7UNG - chains B3 and B4 of the 435 polymer chains in the assembly; structure by electron microscopy, 3.60 A resolution.

[Chain B3 (and B4)]
Protein: Tektin-2
From: Homo sapiens
Notes: chain B4 of this document is another copy of the same molecule, construct and numbering; everything in this record applies to it too
UniProt: Q9UIF3 (TEKT2_HUMAN); numbering as in UniProt (aligned over 1-430)
Sequence (430 residues; each row starts with the number of its first residue):
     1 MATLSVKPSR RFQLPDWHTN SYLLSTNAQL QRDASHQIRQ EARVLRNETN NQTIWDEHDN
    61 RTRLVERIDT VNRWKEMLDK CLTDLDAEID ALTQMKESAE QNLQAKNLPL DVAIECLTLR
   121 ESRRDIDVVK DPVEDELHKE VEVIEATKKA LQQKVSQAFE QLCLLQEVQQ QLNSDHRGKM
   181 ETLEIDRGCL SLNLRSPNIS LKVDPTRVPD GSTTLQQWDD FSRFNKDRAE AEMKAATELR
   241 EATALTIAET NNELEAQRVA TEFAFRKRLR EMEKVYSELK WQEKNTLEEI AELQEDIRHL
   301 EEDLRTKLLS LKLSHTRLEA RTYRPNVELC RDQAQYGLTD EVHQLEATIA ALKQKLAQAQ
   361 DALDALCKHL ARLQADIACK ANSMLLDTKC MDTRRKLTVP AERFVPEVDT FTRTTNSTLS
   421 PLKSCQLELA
Unresolved in the structure: 1-44, 399-430 (chain B4: 1-301, 353-430)

[How chain B3 and chain B4 interact]
Contacting residue pairs (63):
  Leu45(B3) - Leu352(B4)  hydrophobic
  Arg46(B3) - Asp303(B4)  salt bridge
  Thr49(B3) - Lys307(B4)  hydrogen bond (backbone-side chain)
  Thr49(B3) - Thr348(B4)
  Asn50(B3) - Asp303(B4)
  Asn50(B3) - Lys307(B4)  hydrogen bond
  Gln52(B3) - Gln344(B4)
  Thr53(B3) - Lys307(B4)  hydrogen bond
  Thr53(B3) - Ser310(B4)
  Asp56(B3) - Glu341(B4)
  Asp56(B3) - Gln344(B4)
  Glu57(B3) - Glu341(B4)
  Asn60(B3) - Gly337(B4)
  Asn60(B3) - Leu338(B4)
  Asn60(B3) - Glu341(B4)  hydrogen bond
  Arg63(B3) - Ala334(B4)
  Leu64(B3) - Arg321(B4)
  Arg67(B3) - Cys330(B4)  hydrogen bond
  Arg67(B3) - Asp332(B4)  salt bridge
  Lys179(B3) - Glu328(B4)  salt bridge
  Glu181(B3) - Pro325(B4)
  Thr182(B3) - Glu328(B4)
  Ile185(B3) - Ala320(B4)
  Ile185(B3) - Tyr323(B4)
  Cys189(B3) - Arg317(B4)
  Cys189(B3) - Ala320(B4)  hydrophobic
  Cys189(B3) - Arg321(B4)
  Leu192(B3) - Thr316(B4)
  Leu192(B3) - Arg317(B4)  hydrogen bond (backbone-side chain)
  Asn193(B3) - Leu313(B4)
  Leu194(B3) - Leu313(B4)  hydrophobic
  Arg195(B3) - Leu309(B4)
  Asn198(B3) - Thr316(B4)
  Ile199(B3) - Leu309(B4)
  Ile199(B3) - Lys312(B4)
  Ile199(B3) - Leu313(B4)
  Ile199(B3) - Thr316(B4)
  Ser200(B3) - Lys312(B4)
  Ser200(B3) - Thr316(B4)  hydrogen bond (backbone-side chain)
  Leu201(B3) - Leu308(B4)  hydrophobic
  Leu201(B3) - Leu311(B4)  hydrophobic
  Leu201(B3) - Lys312(B4)
  Leu201(B3) - His315(B4)
  Lys202(B3) - His315(B4)  hydrogen bond (backbone-side chain)
  Lys202(B3) - Thr316(B4)
  Lys202(B3) - Glu319(B4)
  Pro205(B3) - His315(B4)
  Pro205(B3) - Leu318(B4)
  Thr206(B3) - Thr339(B4)
  Thr206(B3) - Val342(B4)
  Arg207(B3) - Glu319(B4)  salt bridge
  Arg207(B3) - Thr322(B4)
  Val208(B3) - Arg331(B4)
  Pro209(B3) - Thr322(B4)
  Pro209(B3) - Leu329(B4)  hydrophobic
  Gly211(B3) - Leu329(B4)
  Ser212(B3) - Leu329(B4)
  Thr213(B3) - Val327(B4)  hydrogen bond (side chain-backbone)
  Thr213(B3) - Leu329(B4)  hydrogen bond (backbone-backbone)
  Thr213(B3) - Cys330(B4)
  Thr213(B3) - Arg331(B4)  hydrogen bond (backbone-backbone)
  Trp218(B3) - Glu328(B4)  hydrogen bond
  Phe221(B3) - Val327(B4)  hydrophobic
Other interface residues (no listed pair), chain B3 (44 interface residues in all): Arg61, Asp175, Gly178, Asp186, Leu190, Asp204, Thr214, Leu215
Other interface residues (no listed pair), chain B4 (37 interface residues in all): Arg324, Gln333, His343, Leu345

[Overview]
44 residues of chain B3 and 37 residues of chain B4 are in contact, with 12 hydrogen bonds and 4 salt bridges.
Polar contacts include Arg46(B3)-Asp303(B4), Arg67(B3)-Asp332(B4) and Lys179(B3)-Glu328(B4).
Chain B3 and chain B4 are both Tektin-2 (Homo sapiens); the structure, 48-nm repeat of the human respiratory
doublet microtubule, was determined by electron microscopy together with 7UN1 from the same study.
